7AMK - chains A and B; structure by X-ray diffraction, 2.20 A resolution.

# Chain A (and B)
Protein: Proto-oncogene tyrosine-protein kinase receptor Ret
Organism: Danio rerio
Notes: EC 2.7.10.1; chain B of this document is another copy of the same molecule, construct and numbering; everything in this record applies to it too
UniProt: A8E7C6 (A8E7C6_DANRE); residues 23-502 here = UniProt positions 23-502
Amino-acid sequence (480 residues; each row starts with the number of its first residue):
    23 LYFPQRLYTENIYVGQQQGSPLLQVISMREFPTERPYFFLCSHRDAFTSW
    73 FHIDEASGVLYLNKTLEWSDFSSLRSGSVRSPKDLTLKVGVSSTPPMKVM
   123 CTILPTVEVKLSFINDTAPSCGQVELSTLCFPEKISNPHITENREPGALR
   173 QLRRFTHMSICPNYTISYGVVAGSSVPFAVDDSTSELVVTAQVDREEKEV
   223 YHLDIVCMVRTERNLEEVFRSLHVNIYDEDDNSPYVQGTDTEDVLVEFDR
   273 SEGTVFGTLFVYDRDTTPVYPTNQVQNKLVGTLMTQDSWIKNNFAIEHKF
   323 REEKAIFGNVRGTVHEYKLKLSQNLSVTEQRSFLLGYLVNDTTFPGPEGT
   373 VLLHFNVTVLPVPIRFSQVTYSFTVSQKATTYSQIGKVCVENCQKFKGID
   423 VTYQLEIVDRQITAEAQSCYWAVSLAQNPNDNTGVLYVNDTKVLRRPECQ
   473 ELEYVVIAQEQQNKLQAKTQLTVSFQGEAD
Not modelled in the structure: 499-502 (chain B: 293-296, 499-502)
Sequence notes: engineered mutation Gln259 (Asn in A8E7C6), Gln308 (Asn in A8E7C6), Gln390 (Asn in A8E7C6), Gln433 (Asn in A8E7C6)
Disulfides: Cys63-Cys123, Cys143-Cys183, Cys152-Cys229, Cys411-Cys415, Cys441-Cys471
Glycans and other covalent adducts: N-acetylglucosamine (NAG) linked to Asn85, Asn185, Asn346, Asn362; glycan linked to Asn137, Asn378, Asn461
Ion coordination: Ca2+ site 1: Glu164, Asp216, Glu218, Asp253; Ca2+ site 2: Glu164, Glu218, Asp250, Glu251, Asp253, Asp287; Ca2+ site 3: Asp252, Asn254, Asp285, Asp287, Asn299, Asp363
From the paper describing this entry:
  - Ca2+ coordination: Glu164, Asp216, Glu218, Glu251, Asp252, Asp253, Asn254, Asp285, Asp287, Asn299, Asp363
  - Ca2+ coordination through a water molecule: Asn165
  - contacts within the chain: Phe270-Phe418 (hydrophobic contact), Arg272-Val349, Arg272-Val384, Arg272-Ile421, Val349-Ile421 (hydrophobic contact)
  - post-translational modification sites: Asn185
  - conformationally variable residues (loop rearrangement): Thr288 to Gln298

# How chain A and chain B interact
Contacting residue pairs (57):
  Arg28(A) - Glu473(B)
  Leu29(A) - Glu473(B)
  Arg66(A) - Arg467(B)
  Ser98(A) - Glu437(B)
  Thr108(A) - Pro469(B)
  Thr108(A) - Glu470(B)
  Pro127(A) - Gln498(B)
  Thr128(A) - Gln498(B)  hydrogen bond (backbone-side chain)
  Glu130(A) - Pro469(B)
  Glu130(A) - Glu470(B)
  Glu130(A) - Glu473(B)
  Val222(A) - Val391(B)  hydrophobic
  Asn247(A) - Val391(B)
  Tyr249(A) - Ser394(B)
  Val291(A) - Lys409(B)
  Val291(A) - Cys411(B)  hydrophobic
  Val291(A) - Gln416(B)
  Tyr292(A) - Lys409(B)  hydrogen bond (backbone-side chain)
  Tyr292(A) - Gln416(B)  hydrogen bond (backbone-side chain)
  Tyr292(A) - Asp453(B)
  Pro293(A) - Gln406(B)
  Pro293(A) - Lys409(B)
  Arg323(A) - Lys417(B)
  Glu324(A) - Ser389(B)  hydrogen bond
  Glu325(A) - Lys417(B)  salt bridge
  Lys326(A) - Glu413(B)  salt bridge
  Arg333(A) - Ser389(B)
  Arg333(A) - Gln390(B)  hydrogen bond
  Gln390(A) - Val222(B)
  Gln390(A) - His224(B)  hydrogen bond
  Val391(A) - Glu221(B)
  Val391(A) - Val222(B)  hydrophobic
  Val391(A) - Asn247(B)
  Thr392(A) - Asn247(B)  hydrogen bond
  Ser394(A) - Arg28(B)
  Ser394(A) - Tyr249(B)  hydrogen bond
  Thr396(A) - Arg28(B)
  Gln406(A) - Tyr292(B)
  Ile407(A) - Tyr292(B)
  Gly408(A) - Tyr292(B)
  Lys409(A) - Tyr292(B)
  Asn414(A) - Glu325(B)
  Asn414(A) - Lys326(B)
  Asn414(A) - Ala327(B)
  Gln416(A) - Arg323(B)
  Gln416(A) - Glu324(B)  hydrogen bond (side chain-backbone)
  Lys417(A) - Arg323(B)
  Lys417(A) - Glu325(B)  salt bridge
  Val457(A) - Tyr292(B)
  Pro469(A) - Lys110(B)
  Pro469(A) - Glu130(B)
  Glu470(A) - Thr108(B)
  Glu470(A) - Glu130(B)
  Gln472(A) - Lys110(B)  hydrogen bond
  Glu473(A) - Arg28(B)
  Glu473(A) - Glu130(B)
  Thr494(A) - Arg28(B)  hydrogen bond
Interface residues without a listed pair, chain A (42 interface residues in all): Lys110, Leu126, Lys132, Glu413, Ser496
Interface residues without a listed pair, chain B (37 interface residues in all): Leu29, Thr392, Asn414, Thr455, Gln472

# Summary
The interface between chain A and chain B involves 42 residues on one side and 37 on the other, with 11
hydrogen bonds and 3 salt bridges. Polar pairs include Glu325(A)-Lys417(B), Lys326(A)-Glu413(B) and
Thr128(A)-Gln498(B). From the paper: Ca2+ coordination by Glu164(A), Asp216(A) and Glu218(A) among others;
water-mediated Ca2+ coordination by Asn165(A).
Both chains are Proto-oncogene tyrosine-protein kinase receptor Ret (Danio rerio). Entry 7AMK (Zebrafish RET
Cadherin Like Domains 1 to 4) was determined by X-ray diffraction together with 7AB8 and 7AML from the same
study.
